Entry 6O3C (X-ray diffraction, 2.80 A resolution); this record covers chains A and B.

== Chain A ==
Protein: Smoothened homolog
Source organism: Mus musculus
UniProtKB: P56726 (SMO_MOUSE); residue numbers follow UniProt; this construct covers 64-566
Chain sequence (525 residues; numbered 42 to 566; the number before each row is that of its first residue):
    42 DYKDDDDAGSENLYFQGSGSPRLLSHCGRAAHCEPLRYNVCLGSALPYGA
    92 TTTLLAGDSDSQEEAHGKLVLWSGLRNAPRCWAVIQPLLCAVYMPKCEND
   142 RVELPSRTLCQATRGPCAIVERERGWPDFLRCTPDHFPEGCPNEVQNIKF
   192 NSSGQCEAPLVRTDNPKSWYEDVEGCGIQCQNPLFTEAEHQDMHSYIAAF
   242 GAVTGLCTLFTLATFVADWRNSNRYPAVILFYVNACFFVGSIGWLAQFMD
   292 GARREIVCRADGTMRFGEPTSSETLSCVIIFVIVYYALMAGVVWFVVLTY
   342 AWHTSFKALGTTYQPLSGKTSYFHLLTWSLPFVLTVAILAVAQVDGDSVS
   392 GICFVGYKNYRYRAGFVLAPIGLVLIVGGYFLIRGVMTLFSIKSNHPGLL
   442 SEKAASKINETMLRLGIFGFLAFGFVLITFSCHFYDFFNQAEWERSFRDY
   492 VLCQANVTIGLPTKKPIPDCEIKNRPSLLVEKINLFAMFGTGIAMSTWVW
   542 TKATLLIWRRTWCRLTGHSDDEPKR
Not modelled in the structure: 42-64, 502-509, 557-566
Sequence notes: expression tag (42-63)
Disulfide bonds: C68-C182, C74-C138, C82-C131, C122-C158, C151-C173, C197-C217, C221-C299, C318-C394, C494-C511
Covalently attached groups: N-acetylglucosamine (NAG) linked to N80, N497
Metal / ion sites: Na+: T94, A97, S100, D101
Small-molecule neighbours: SAG21k (LKD; 3-chloro-4,7-difluoro-N-{[2-methoxy-5-(pyridin-4-yl)phenyl]methyl}-N-[trans-4-(methylamino)cyclohexyl]-1-benzothiophene-2-carboxamide): Y211, I219, N223, P224, L225, F226, M305, G387, D388, Y398, K399, R404, D477, Q481, W484, E485, F488, P517, E522, N525
UniProt features mapped onto this chain:
  - binding site (cholesterol): D99, Y398
  - modified residue: S560 (Phosphoserine)
  - glycosylation (N-linked (GlcNAc...) asparagine): N192, N497
  - mutagenesis: P88 (P88N: No effect on sterol binding), D99 (D99A: Loss of cholesterol binding and reduced SHH-induced activation. No effect on basal signaling), L112 to A119 (Loss of sterol binding), L112 (L112A/D: Reduced sterol binding; L112D: Loss of sterol binding and reduced response to SHH), W113 (W113Y: Loss of sterol binding and reduced response to SHH), S114 (S114Y: No effect on sterol binding), G115 (G115F: Reduced sterol binding), L116 (L116A: Reduced sterol binding), N118 (N118A: No effect on sterol binding), P120 (P120A/E/G: No effect on sterol binding), P128 (P128S/E/R: No effect on sterol binding), Y134 (Y134F: Reduced sterol binding), 15 further mutagenesis entries in UniProt
Reported in the primary citation:
  - mutagenesis - V333F, V408F, I412F, T470Q: abolished signaling in response to SAG21k
  - mutagenesis - V333F, V408F, I412F, A463F, T470Q: abolished signaling in response to ShhNp
  - mutagenesis - Y398F: decreased signaling
  - binding site for cholesterol: V333, Y398, V408, I412, T470
  - mutagenesis - V333F: abolished binding to NbSmo8 (chain B)
  - mutagenesis - G420F: decreased signaling in response to ShhNp
  - binding site for SAG21k: D477, E522
  - post-translational modification sites: N497
  - mutagenesis - V333F, I412F, T470Q: increased binding to BODIPY-cyclopamine
  - binding site for cholesterol: D99, Y134 (citing earlier work)

== Chain B ==
Protein: NbSmo8
Chain sequence (128 residues; each row starts with the number of its first residue):
     1 QVQLQESGGGLVQAGGSLRLSCAASGYIFSSYAMGWYRQAPGKEREFVAT
    51 IGWGTITYYADSVKGRFTISRDNAKNTVYLQMNSLKPEDTAVYYCAAQDL
   101 LYYSFPGDHAYWGQGTQVTVSSHHHHHH
Not modelled in the structure: 123-128
Disulfide bonds: C22-C95

== How chain A and chain B interact ==
Residue-residue contacts (50; chain A residue first):
  F256(A) with P106(B), hydrophobic
  R265(A) with Y102(B), hydrogen bond (side chain-backbone); F105(B), hydrogen bond (side chain-backbone); P106(B), hydrogen bond (side chain-backbone); D108(B), hydrogen bond (side chain-backbone)
  P267(A) with Y103(B); S104(B)
  A268(A) with Y103(B), hydrogen bond (backbone-backbone); S104(B); F105(B); P106(B)
  W343(A) with S104(B); F105(B), hydrophobic
  S346(A) with S104(B)
  F347(A) with L101(B), hydrophobic; S104(B)
  L350(A) with W53(B); L100(B); L101(B), hydrophobic
  G351(A) with A33(B); I51(B); W53(B); L100(B)
  T352(A) with A33(B); T50(B); I51(B); G52(B); Y58(B)
  T353(A) with A33(B); M34(B); G35(B); Y37(B), hydrogen bond (backbone-side chain); T50(B); Q98(B); Y103(B), hydrogen bond (backbone-side chain)
  Y354(A) with F47(B), hydrophobic; Y103(B)
  Q355(A) with Y103(B)
  I433(A) with W53(B), hydrophobic
  H437(A) with W53(B)
  L440(A) with S30(B), hydrogen bond (backbone-side chain); W53(B)
  L441(A) with S31(B)
  S442(A) with S31(B), hydrogen bond (backbone-side chain)
  A445(A) with S31(B)
  K448(A) with L101(B)
  T452(A) with L101(B); F105(B)
  W539(A) with F105(B), hydrophobic
  A544(A) with G107(B)
Also at the interface, not in a pair above, chain A (29 interface residues in all): N262, L271, K348, A349, L430, I449
Also at the interface, not in a pair above, chain B (24 interface residues in all): A96, H109

== In short ==
Chain A and chain B form an interface of 29 and 24 residues respectively, with 9 hydrogen bonds. Polar
contacts include R265(A)-Y102(B), R265(A)-F105(B) and R265(A)-P106(B). From the paper: a binding site for
cholesterol at V333(A), Y398(A) and V408(A) among others; V333F, V408F and I412F of chain A, among others,
abolish signaling in response to ShhNp; 7 substitutions were tested in all.
Chain A is Smoothened homolog (Mus musculus) and chain B is NbSmo8; the structure, Crystal structure of active
Smoothened bound to SAG21k, cholesterol, and NbSmo8, was determined by X-ray diffraction.
